7A8X - chains B and C of the 3 polymer chains in the assembly; structure by X-ray diffraction, 2.30 A resolution.

Chain B:
Name: NBS-LRR class disease resistance protein
Source organism: Oryza sativa subsp. japonica
UniProtKB: D5L9G5 (D5L9G5_ORYSJ); residue numbers follow UniProt; this construct covers 186-263
Chain sequence (78 residues; row label = number of the first residue in the row):
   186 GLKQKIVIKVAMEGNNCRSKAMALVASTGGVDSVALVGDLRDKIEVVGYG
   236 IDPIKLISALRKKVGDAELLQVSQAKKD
Disordered / not traced: 198-200, 263

Chain C:
Name: AVR-Pik protein
Source organism: Magnaporthe oryzae (strain 70-15 / ATCC MYA-4617 / FGSC 8958)
UniProtKB: G4MXW3 (G4MXW3_MAGO7); residue numbers follow UniProt; this construct covers 22-113
Chain sequence (93 residues; numbered 21 to 113; the number before each row is that of its first residue):
    21 METGNKYIEKRAIDLSRERDPNFFDNPGIPVPECFWFMFKNNVRQDDGTC
    71 YSSWKMDMKVGPNWVHIKSDDNCNLSGDFPPGWIVLGKKRPGF
Disordered / not traced: 21-32, 113
Construct notes: initiating methionine (21)
Cystine bridges: Cys-54/Cys-93

Interface between chain B and chain C:
Residue-residue contacts - 39 pairs, chain B then chain C:
  Lys-188(B) with Ile-49(C)
  Lys-190(B) with Thr-69(C)
  Asp-217(B) with Asn-46(C)
  Ser-218(B) with Asn-46(C), hydrogen bond
  Ala-220(B) with Phe-44(C), hydrophobic
  Leu-221(B) with Asn-42(C)
  Val-222(B) with Asn-42(C)
  Gly-223(B) with Asn-42(C), hydrogen bond (backbone-side chain)
  Asp-224(B) with Arg-39(C), salt bridge
  Lys-228(B) with Asp-66(C), salt bridge; Asp-67(C)
  Glu-230(B) with Phe-44(C)
  Val-232(B) with Asn-46(C); Ile-49(C), hydrophobic
  Glu-253(B) with Lys-79(C), salt bridge
  Leu-254(B) with Lys-79(C); Trp-84(C)
  Leu-255(B) with Asp-66(C); Met-78(C); Lys-79(C), hydrogen bond (backbone-backbone); Trp-84(C)
  Gln-256(B) with Trp-56(C); Asp-77(C); Met-78(C); Trp-84(C)
  Val-257(B) with Met-76(C); Asp-77(C), hydrogen bond (backbone-backbone)
  Ser-258(B) with Met-76(C)
  Gln-259(B) with Tyr-71(C); Trp-74(C), hydrogen bond (backbone-side chain); Lys-75(C), hydrogen bond
  Ala-260(B) with Ile-49(C), hydrophobic; Tyr-71(C), hydrophobic; Trp-74(C)
  Lys-261(B) with Pro-50(C); Glu-53(C), salt bridge; Tyr-71(C); Ser-72(C), hydrogen bond (side chain-backbone); Trp-74(C)
Interface residues without a listed pair, chain B (23 interface residues in all): Leu-187, Lys-262
Interface residues without a listed pair, chain C (25 interface residues in all): Phe-43, Pro-52, Arg-64, Cys-70, Ser-73

Overview:
23 residues of chain B face 25 of chain C across their interface, with 7 hydrogen bonds and 4 salt bridges.
Polar pairs include Asp-224(B)/Arg-39(C), Lys-228(B)/Asp-66(C) and Glu-253(B)/Lys-79(C).
Chain B is NBS-LRR class disease resistance protein (Oryza sativa subsp. japonica) and chain C is AVR-Pik
protein (Magnaporthe oryzae (strain 70-15 / ATCC MYA-4617 / FGSC 8958)); the structure, Complex of rice blast
(Magnaporthe oryzae) effector protein AVR-PikC with the HMA domain of Pikh-1 from ..., was determined by X-ray
diffraction together with 7A8W from the same study.
